6KRH - chain A; structure by X-ray diffraction, 2.60 A resolution.

# Chain A
Protein: DNA ligase A
Source organism: Mycobacterium tuberculosis H37Rv
Notes: EC 6.5.1.2
UniProt: P9WNV1 (DNLJ_MYCTU); numbering as in UniProt (aligned over 8-328)
Amino-acid sequence (327 residues; row label = number of the first residue in the row):
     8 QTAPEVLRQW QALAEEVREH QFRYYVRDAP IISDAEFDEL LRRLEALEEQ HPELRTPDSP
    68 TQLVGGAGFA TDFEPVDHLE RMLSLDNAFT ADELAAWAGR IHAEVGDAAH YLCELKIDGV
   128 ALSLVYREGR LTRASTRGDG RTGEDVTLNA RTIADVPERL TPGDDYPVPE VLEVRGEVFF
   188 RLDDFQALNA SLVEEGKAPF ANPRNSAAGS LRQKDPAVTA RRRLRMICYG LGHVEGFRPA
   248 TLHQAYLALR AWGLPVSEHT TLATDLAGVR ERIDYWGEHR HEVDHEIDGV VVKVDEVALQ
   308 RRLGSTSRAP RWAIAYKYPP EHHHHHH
Not modelled in the structure: 329-334
Differences from the reference sequence: engineered mutation Tyr-236 (His in P9WNV1); expression tag (329-334)
Residues lining bound ligands:
  - adenosine monophosphate (AMP): Leu-90, Ser-91, Leu-92, Asn-94, Glu-121, Leu-122, Lys-123, Ile-124, Ala-128, Arg-144, Glu-184, Tyr-236, Asp-295, Val-298, Lys-300, Ala-322, Lys-324
  - beta-nicotinamide ribose monophosphate (NMN): His-27, Gln-28, Tyr-31, Tyr-32, Pro-37, Ile-39, Ser-40, Asp-41, Phe-44, Asp-45

# In short
Bound to chain A: adenosine monophosphate and beta-nicotinamide ribose monophosphate.
Chain A is DNA ligase A (Mycobacterium tuberculosis H37Rv); the structure, Structural basis for domain
rotation during adenylation of active site K123 and fragment library screening against ..., was determined by
X-ray diffraction (same publication as 6KSC, 6KSD and 6KDU).
